PDB entry 8Y0P | X-ray diffraction, 2.62 A resolution | chains A and L

[Chain A]
Name: Catenin beta-1
From: Homo sapiens
UniProt: P35222 (CTNB1_HUMAN); numbering as in UniProt (aligned over 138-686)
Chain sequence (549 residues; row label = number of the first residue in the row):
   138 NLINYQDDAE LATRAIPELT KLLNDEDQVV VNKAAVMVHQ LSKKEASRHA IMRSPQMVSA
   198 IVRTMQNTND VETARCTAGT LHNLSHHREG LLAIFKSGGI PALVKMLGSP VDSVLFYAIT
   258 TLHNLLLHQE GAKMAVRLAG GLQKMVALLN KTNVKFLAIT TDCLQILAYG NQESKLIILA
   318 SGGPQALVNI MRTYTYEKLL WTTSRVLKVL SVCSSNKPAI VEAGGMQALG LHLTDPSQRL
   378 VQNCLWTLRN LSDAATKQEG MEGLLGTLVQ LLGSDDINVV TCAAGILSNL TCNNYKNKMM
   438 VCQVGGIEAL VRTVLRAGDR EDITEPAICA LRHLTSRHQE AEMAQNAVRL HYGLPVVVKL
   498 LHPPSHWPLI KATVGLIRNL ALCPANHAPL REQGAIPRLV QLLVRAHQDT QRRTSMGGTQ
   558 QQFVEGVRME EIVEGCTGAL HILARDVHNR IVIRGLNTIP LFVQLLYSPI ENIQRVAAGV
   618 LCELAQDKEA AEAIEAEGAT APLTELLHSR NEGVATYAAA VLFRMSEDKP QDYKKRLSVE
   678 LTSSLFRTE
Unresolved in the structure: 138-148, 551-560, 664-686
Residues lining bound ligands:
  - proline (PRO), molecule 1: Met-271, Arg-274, Leu-275, Asn-308, Glu-310
  - proline (PRO), molecule 2: Val-291, Thr-330, Tyr-331, Thr-332, Tyr-333
  - proline (PRO), molecule 3: Pro-500, Ser-502, Trp-504, Ile-507, Arg-535, Leu-539, Glu-562
UniProt features mapped onto this chain:
  - region: Leu-156 to Leu-178 (Interaction with BCL9)
  - modified residue: Tyr-142 (Phosphotyrosine), Ser-191 (Phosphoserine), Ser-246 (Phosphoserine), Tyr-331 (Phosphotyrosine), Tyr-333 (Phosphotyrosine), Ser-552 (Phosphoserine), Thr-556 (Microbial infection: Phosphothreonine), Cys-619 (S-nitrosocysteine), Ser-675 (Phosphoserine)
  - natural variant: Lys-292 (K292N: Found in a patient with features of osteopathia striata cranial sclerosis; uncertain significance), Leu-388 (L388P: In NEDSDV)
  - mutagenesis: Tyr-142 (Y142E: No effect on interaction with BCL9 and BCL9L), Leu-156 (L156A: Abolishes interaction with BCL9 but no effect on interaction with CDH3; when associated with A-159), Leu-159 (L159A: No effect on interaction with BCL9 and CDH3. Abolishes interaction with BCL9 but no effect on interaction with CDH3; when associated with A-156), Leu-178 (L178A: No effect on interaction with BCL9 and CDH3), Phe-253 (F253A: Abolishes or strongly reduces AXIN2 binding), His-260 (H260A: Abolishes or strongly reduces AXIN1 and AXIN2 binding. Strongly reduces phosphorylation and degradation; when associated with A-386 and A-383), Lys-292 (K292A: Abolishes or strongly reduces AXIN1 and AXIN2 binding), Lys-312 (K312E: Abolishes TCF7L2 binding), Tyr-333 (Y333F: Abolished phosphorylation by SRC and interaction with isoform M2 of PKM (PKM2)), Lys-345 (K345A: Abolishes APC binding), Trp-383 (W383A: Abolishes APC binding. Strongly reduces phosphorylation and degradation; when associated with A-260 and A-386), Arg-386 (R386A: Strongly reduces APC binding. Strongly reduces phosphorylation and degradation; when associated with A-260 and A-383), 7 further mutagenesis entries in UniProt

[Chain L]
Name: B-cell CLL/lymphoma 9 protein
From: Homo sapiens
UniProt: O00512 (BCL9_HUMAN); residues 4-27 here correspond to UniProt positions 351-374 (UniProt number = residue number + 347)
Chain sequence (24 residues; numbered 4 to 27; the number before each row is that of its first residue):
     4 LSQEQLEHRE RSLQTLRDIQ RMLX
Modified positions: NAL (beta-(2-naphthyl)-alanine) at position 27
Differences from the reference sequence: engineered mutation NAL_27 (Phe374 in O00512)
UniProt features mapped onto this chain:
  - modified residue: Ser-5 (Phosphoserine)

[Interface between chain A and chain L]
Contacting residue pairs (12):
  Ala-149(A) / Met-25(L)
  Thr-150(A) / Leu-26(L)
  Ala-152(A) / Ile-22(L)  hydrophobic
  Ala-152(A) / Met-25(L)  hydrophobic
  Leu-156(A) / Leu-19(L)  hydrophobic
  Leu-159(A) / Ser-15(L)
  Leu-159(A) / Leu-19(L)  hydrophobic
  Asp-162(A) / His-11(L)  salt bridge
  Asp-164(A) / Arg-12(L)  salt bridge
  Val-166(A) / Arg-12(L)
  Met-174(A) / Leu-19(L)  hydrophobic
  Gln-177(A) / NAL_27(L)
Other interface residues (no listed pair), chain A (15 interface residues in all): Arg-151, Glu-155, Val-167, Lys-170, Ala-171
Other interface residues (no listed pair), chain L (9 interface residues in all): Leu-16

[In short]
15 residues of chain A face 9 of chain L across their interface; the contacts include 2 salt bridges. Polar
contacts include Asp-162(A)/His-11(L) and Asp-164(A)/Arg-12(L). Ligands of chain A: 3 copies of proline. From
UniProt: 19 mutagenesis sites on chain A.
Chain A is Catenin beta-1 and chain L is B-cell CLL/lymphoma 9 protein, both from Homo sapiens; the structure,
Beta-Catenin in complex with peptide 301, was determined by X-ray diffraction.
